PDB entry 2NWB | X-ray diffraction, 2.40 A resolution | chains A and B

[Chain A (and B)]
Name: Conserved domain protein
Organism: Shewanella oneidensis
Notes: chain B of this document is another copy of the same molecule, construct and numbering; everything in this record applies to it too
UniProtKB: Q8E972 (Q8E972_SHEON); residue numbers follow UniProt; this construct covers 1-392
Chain sequence (400 residues; numbered 1 to 400; the number before each row is that of its first residue):
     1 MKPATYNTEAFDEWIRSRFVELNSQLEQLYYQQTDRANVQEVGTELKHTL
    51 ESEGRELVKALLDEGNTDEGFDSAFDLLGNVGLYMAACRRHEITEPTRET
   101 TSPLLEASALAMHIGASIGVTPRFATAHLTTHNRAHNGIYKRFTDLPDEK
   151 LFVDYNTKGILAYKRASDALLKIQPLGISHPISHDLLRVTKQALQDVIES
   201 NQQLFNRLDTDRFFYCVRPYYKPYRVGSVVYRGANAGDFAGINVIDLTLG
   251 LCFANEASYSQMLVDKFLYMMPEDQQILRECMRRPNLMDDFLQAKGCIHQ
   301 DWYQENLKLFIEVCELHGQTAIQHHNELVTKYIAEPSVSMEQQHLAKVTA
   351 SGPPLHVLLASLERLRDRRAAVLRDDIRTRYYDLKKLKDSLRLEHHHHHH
Disordered / not traced: 1-4, 341-353, 397-400 (chain B: 1-5, 333-356, 395-400)
Differences from the reference sequence: cloning artifact (393-400)
Ion coordination: heme Fe near His324 (its only coordinating residue here)
Ligand contacts: heme (HEM): Phe152, Tyr155, Asn156, Gly159, Ile160, Tyr163, Asn201, Leu204, Leu208, Phe213, Asn235, Ala236, Gly237, Phe239, Ile242, Asn243, Met262, His324, Leu328, Val329, Tyr332, Ile333, Leu358, Leu362, Leu365, Arg369

[Interface between chain A and chain B]
Residue-residue contacts (58; chain A residue first):
  Asp72(A) - Arg284(B)  salt bridge
  Thr130(A) - Leu176(B)
  Thr131(A) - Pro175(B)
  Thr131(A) - Leu176(B)
  His132(A) - Pro175(B)
  Asn133(A) - Leu176(B)
  Asn133(A) - His180(B)  hydrogen bond (backbone-side chain)
  Arg134(A) - Gln174(B)  hydrogen bond (side chain-backbone)
  Arg134(A) - Pro175(B)
  Arg134(A) - Leu176(B)
  Arg134(A) - Gly177(B)
  Ala135(A) - Leu176(B)  hydrogen bond (backbone-backbone)
  Ala135(A) - Ser179(B)
  Ala135(A) - His180(B)
  Asn137(A) - Ser179(B)  hydrogen bond (backbone-side chain)
  Asn137(A) - Cys297(B)  hydrogen bond
  Asn137(A) - Gln300(B)
  Asn137(A) - Trp302(B)  hydrogen bond
  Gly138(A) - Ser179(B)  hydrogen bond (backbone-side chain)
  Gly138(A) - Trp302(B)
  Tyr140(A) - His180(B)
  Tyr140(A) - Pro181(B)  hydrophobic
  Asp154(A) - Ile182(B)
  Thr157(A) - Ile182(B)
  Lys158(A) - Asp185(B)  salt bridge
  Leu161(A) - Lys172(B)
  Leu161(A) - Ile182(B)  hydrophobic
  Asp168(A) - Asp168(B)
  Lys172(A) - Leu161(B)
  Gln174(A) - Arg134(B)  hydrogen bond (backbone-side chain)
  Pro175(A) - Thr131(B)
  Pro175(A) - His132(B)
  Pro175(A) - Asn133(B)
  Pro175(A) - Arg134(B)  hydrogen bond (backbone-backbone)
  Leu176(A) - Thr130(B)
  Leu176(A) - Thr131(B)
  Leu176(A) - Asn133(B)
  Leu176(A) - Arg134(B)
  Leu176(A) - Ala135(B)  hydrogen bond (backbone-backbone)
  Gly177(A) - Arg134(B)
  Ser179(A) - Ala135(B)
  Ser179(A) - His136(B)
  Ser179(A) - Asn137(B)  hydrogen bond (side chain-backbone)
  Ser179(A) - Gly138(B)  hydrogen bond (side chain-backbone)
  His180(A) - Asn133(B)  hydrogen bond (side chain-backbone)
  His180(A) - Ala135(B)
  His180(A) - Tyr140(B)
  Pro181(A) - Tyr140(B)  hydrophobic
  Ile182(A) - Asp154(B)
  Ile182(A) - Thr157(B)
  Ile182(A) - Lys158(B)
  Ile182(A) - Leu161(B)  hydrophobic
  Asp185(A) - Lys158(B)  salt bridge
  Arg284(A) - Asp72(B)  salt bridge
  Cys297(A) - Asn137(B)  hydrogen bond
  Gln300(A) - Asn137(B)
  Trp302(A) - Asn137(B)  hydrogen bond
  Trp302(A) - Gly138(B)
Also at the interface, not in a pair above, chain A (35 interface residues in all): His136, Lys150, Lys164, Arg165, Leu186, Val189
Also at the interface, not in a pair above, chain B (35 interface residues in all): Lys150, Lys164, Arg165, Leu186, Val189

[Overview]
Chain A and chain B each contribute 35 residues to their interface; the contacts include 15 hydrogen bonds and
4 salt bridges. Among the polar pairs are Asp72(A)-Arg284(B), Lys158(A)-Asp185(B) and Asn133(A)-His180(B).
Chain A binds heme.
Both chains are Conserved domain protein (Shewanella oneidensis). Entry 2NWB (Crystal Structure of a Putative
2,3-dioxygenase (SO4414) from Shewanella oneidensis in complex with ferric heme. Northeast ...) was determined
by X-ray diffraction (same publication as 2NW7 and 2NW9).
